2Y87 - chain A; structure by X-ray diffraction, 1.86 A resolution.

== Chain A ==
Protein: Metallo-B-lactamase
Source organism: Pseudomonas aeruginosa
UniProtKB: Q840P9 (Q840P9_PSEAE); the author numbering skips numbers that UniProt does not, so the offset changes along the chain: 0-45 = UniProt 1-46; 47-64 = UniProt 47-64; 66-100 = UniProt 65-99; 102-107 = UniProt 100-105; 6 more segments
Amino-acid sequence (265 residues; numbered 0 to 300; 36 numbers in that range are skipped by the numbering (no residue carries them; nothing is unmodelled there); the number before each row is that of its first residue; numbering starts at 0):
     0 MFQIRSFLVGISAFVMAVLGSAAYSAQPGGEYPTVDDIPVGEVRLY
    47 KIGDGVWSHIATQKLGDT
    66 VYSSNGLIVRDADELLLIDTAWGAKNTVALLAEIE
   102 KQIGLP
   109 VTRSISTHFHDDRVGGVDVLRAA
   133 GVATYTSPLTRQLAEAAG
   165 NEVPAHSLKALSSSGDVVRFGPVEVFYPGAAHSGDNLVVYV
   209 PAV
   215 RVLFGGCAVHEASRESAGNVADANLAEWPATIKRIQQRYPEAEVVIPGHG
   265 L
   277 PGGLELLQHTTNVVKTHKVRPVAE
Unresolved in the structure: 0-29, 293-300
Ion coordination: Zn2+ site 1: His116, His118, His196 (together with unknown atom or ion); Mg2+: Asp119, Asn165; Zn2+ site 2: Asp120, Cys221, His263 (together with unknown atom or ion)
UniProt features mapped onto this chain:
  - binding site (Zn(2+)): His116, His118, Asp120, His196, Cys221, His263

== In short ==
His116, His118 and His196 form the Zn2+ site 1. Asp119 and Asn165 form the Mg2+ site. Curated annotation
(UniProt) lists 6 Zn2+-binding residues.
Chain A is Metallo-B-lactamase (Pseudomonas aeruginosa); the structure, Native VIM-7. Structural and
computational investigations of VIM-7: Insights into the substrate specificity of VIM metallo-beta- ..., was
determined by X-ray diffraction, deposited together with 2Y8A and 2Y8B.
